Entry 6HWF (X-ray diffraction, 2.50 A resolution); this record covers chains F and G of the 28 polymer chains in the assembly.

== Chain F ==
Molecule: Probable proteasome subunit alpha type-7
Organism: Saccharomyces cerevisiae (strain ATCC 204508 / S288c)
Notes: EC 3.4.25.1
UniProtKB: P21242 (PSA7_YEAST); residues -3 to 284 here correspond to UniProt positions 1-288 (UniProt number = residue number + 4)
Sequence (288 residues; each row starts with the number of its first residue; numbers below 1 keep their minus sign (Met-3 is residue -3)):
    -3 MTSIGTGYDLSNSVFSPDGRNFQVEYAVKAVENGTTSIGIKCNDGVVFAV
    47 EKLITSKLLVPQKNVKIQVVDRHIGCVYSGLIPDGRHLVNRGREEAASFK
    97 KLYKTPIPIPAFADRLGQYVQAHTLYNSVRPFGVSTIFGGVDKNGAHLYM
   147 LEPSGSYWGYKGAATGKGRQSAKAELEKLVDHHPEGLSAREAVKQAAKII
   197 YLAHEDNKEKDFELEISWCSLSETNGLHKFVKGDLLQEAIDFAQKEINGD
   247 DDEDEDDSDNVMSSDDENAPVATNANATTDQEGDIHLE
Not modelled in the structure: -3 to 1, 245-284
Swiss-Prot annotation at these positions:
  - modified residue: Thr-2 (N-acetylthreonine)

== Chain G ==
Molecule: Proteasome subunit alpha type-1
Organism: Saccharomyces cerevisiae (strain ATCC 204508 / S288c)
Notes: EC 3.4.25.1
UniProtKB: P21243 (PSA1_YEAST); residues -8 to 243 here correspond to UniProt positions 1-252 (UniProt number = residue number + 9)
Sequence (252 residues; row label = number of the first residue in the row; numbers below 1 keep their minus sign (Met-8 is residue -8)):
    -8 MSGAAAASAAGYDRHITIFSPEGRLYQVEYAFKATNQTNINSLAVRGKDC
    42 TVVISQKKVPDKLLDPTTVSYIFCISRTIGMVVNGPIPDARNAALRAKAE
    92 AAEFRYKYGYDMPCDVLAKRMANLSQIYTQRAYMRPLGVILTFVSVDEEL
   142 GPSIYKTDPAGYYVGYKATATGPKQQEITTNLENHFKKSKIDHINEESWE
   192 KVVEFAITHMIDALGTEFSKNDLEVGVATKDKFFTLSAENIEERLVAIAE
   242 QD
Not modelled in the structure: -8 to 1, 243
Ion coordination: Mg2+: Thr8, Tyr119, Arg122, Met125

== Interface between chain F and chain G ==
Contacting residue pairs - 64 pairs, chain F then chain G:
  Thr2(F) with His6(G)
  Gly3(F) with His6(G)
  Tyr4(F) with Arg5(G); His6(G); Tyr21(G)
  Ser9(F) with Arg126(G)
  Val10(F) with His6(G); Gln18(G)
  Phe11(F) with Gln18(G), hydrogen bond (backbone-side chain); Tyr21(G); Ala22(G), hydrophobic; Ala25(G), hydrophobic; Arg126(G); Pro127(G)
  Ser12(F) with Tyr21(G)
  Pro13(F) with Tyr21(G), hydrophobic; Lys24(G), hydrogen bond (backbone-side chain)
  Asp14(F) with Lys24(G)
  Gly15(F) with Tyr21(G); Ala25(G)
  Lys37(F) with Asp56(G), salt bridge
  Asp110(F) with Arg82(G)
  Gln114(F) with Arg82(G), hydrogen bond (side chain-backbone); Asn83(G); Leu86(G)
  Gln117(F) with Pro79(G); Asp80(G); Asn83(G), hydrogen bond; Arg126(G); Leu128(G)
  Thr120(F) with Arg126(G), hydrogen bond (backbone-side chain)
  Leu121(F) with Asn83(G); Tyr124(G); Arg126(G); Leu128(G), hydrophobic
  Tyr122(F) with Tyr124(G); Met125(G), hydrophobic
  Ser150(F) with Pro79(G)
  Gly151(F) with Pro79(G)
  Ser152(F) with Ile78(G); Pro79(G)
  Tyr153(F) with Arg82(G), hydrogen bond (backbone-side chain)
  Trp154(F) with Leu55(G), hydrophobic; Thr59(G); Val60(G), hydrophobic; Ser61(G); Tyr62(G); Ile78(G), hydrophobic; Arg82(G)
  Gly155(F) with Leu55(G); Asp56(G), hydrogen bond (backbone-backbone); Thr59(G), hydrogen bond (backbone-side chain)
  Tyr156(F) with Leu54(G); Leu55(G); Asp56(G)
  Lys157(F) with Lys53(G); Leu54(G), hydrogen bond (backbone-backbone)
  Gly158(F) with Leu54(G)
  Leu172(F) with Leu54(G)
  Glu173(F) with Asp52(G); Lys53(G), salt bridge; Leu54(G)
  Val176(F) with Leu54(G), hydrophobic
  Asp177(F) with Lys53(G), salt bridge
Other interface residues (no listed pair), chain F (32 interface residues in all): Tyr145, Lys169
Other interface residues (no listed pair), chain G (28 interface residues in all): Gly129

== Overview ==
32 residues of chain F face 28 of chain G across their interface, with 9 hydrogen bonds and 3 salt bridges.
Polar contacts include Lys37(F)-Asp56(G), Glu173(F)-Lys53(G) and Asp177(F)-Lys53(G). Thr8(G), Tyr119(G),
Arg122(G) and Met125(G) form the Mg2+ site.
Chain F is Probable proteasome subunit alpha type-7 and chain G is Proteasome subunit alpha type-1, both from
Saccharomyces cerevisiae (strain ATCC 204508 / S288c); the structure, Yeast 20S proteasome beta2-G45A mutant
in complex with ONX 0914, was determined by X-ray diffraction together with 6HTB, 6HTC, 6HTD, 6HTP, 6HTR, 6HUB
and 30 further entries from the same study.
